7ZS1 - chain A; structure by X-ray diffraction, 1.70 A resolution.

[Chain A]
Molecule: Hypothetical (Diheme) protein
From: Candidatus Kuenenia
Reference sequence: Q1PZE6 (Q1PZE6_KUEST); numbering as in UniProt (aligned over 1-316)
Amino-acid sequence (316 residues; each row starts with the number of its first residue):
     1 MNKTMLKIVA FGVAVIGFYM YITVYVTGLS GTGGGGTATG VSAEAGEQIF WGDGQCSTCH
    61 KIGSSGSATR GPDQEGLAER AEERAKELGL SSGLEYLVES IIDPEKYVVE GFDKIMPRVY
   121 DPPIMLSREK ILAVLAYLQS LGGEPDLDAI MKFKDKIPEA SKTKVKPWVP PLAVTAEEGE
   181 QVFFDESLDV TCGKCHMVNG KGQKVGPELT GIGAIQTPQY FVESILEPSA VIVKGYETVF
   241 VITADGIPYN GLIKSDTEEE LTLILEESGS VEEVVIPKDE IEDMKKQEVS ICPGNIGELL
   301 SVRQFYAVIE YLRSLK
Not modelled in the structure: 1-38
Covalent attachments: heme c (HEC) linked to Cys56, Cys59, Cys192, Cys195
Sequence notes: engineered mutation Cys292 (Met in Q1PZE6)
Bound ions: heme c Fe site 1: His60, Met116; Ca2+ site 1: Ser91, Glu95, Glu272; Ca2+ site 2: Pro104, Tyr107 (together with heme c); heme c Fe site 2: His196, Cys292; Ca2+ site 3: Pro228, Val231 (together with heme c)
Small-molecule neighbours:
  - heme c (HEC), molecule 1: Gly54, Gln55, Thr58, His60, Arg70, Gly71, Pro72, Gln74, Leu77, Arg80, Arg84, Tyr96, Leu97, Ser100, Ile101, Pro104, Tyr107, Val108, Val109, Phe112, Asp113, Ile115, Met116, Pro117, Val119, Leu126, Val134, Leu138, Ile215, Gln216
  - heme c (HEC), molecule 2: Arg70, Ile115, Val190, Thr191, His196, Val205, Gly206, Pro207, Leu209, Ile212, Tyr220, Phe221, Ser224, Ile225, Pro228, Val231, Ile232, Val233, Tyr236, Leu252, Glu266, Gly269, Val271, Ser290, Ile291, Cys292, Pro293, Ile296, Leu300, Val308, Leu312
Reported in the primary citation:
  - mutagenesis - M292C: unchanged binding to Ca2+

[Summary]
Heme c is covalently linked to Cys56 and Cys192. His60 and Met116 form the heme c Fe site 1. The Ca2+ site 1
is built by Ser91, Glu95 and Glu272. From the paper: M292C leaves binding to Ca2+ unchanged.
Chain A is Hypothetical (Diheme) protein (Candidatus Kuenenia); the structure, Diheme cytochrome c Kustd1711
from Kuenenia stuttgartiensis, M292C mutant, was determined by X-ray diffraction together with 9FBK, 7ZS0 and
7ZS2 from the same study.
